Entry 5UZ4 (electron microscopy, 5.80 A resolution (low resolution: residue-level contacts below are approximate; hydrogen-bond / salt-bridge calls are withheld)); this record covers chains A and N of the 21 polymer chains in the assembly.

[Chain A]
Molecule: 16S ribosomal RNA
Organism: Escherichia coli
Sequence (1527 nucleotides; numbered 6 to 1532; the number before each row is that of its first residue):
     6 GAAGAGUUUG AUCAUGGCUC AGAUUGAACG CUGGCGGCAG GCCUAACACA UGCAAGUCGA
    66 ACGGUAACAG GAAGAAGCUU GCUUCUUUGC UGACGAGUGG CGGACGGGUG AGUAAUGUCU
   126 GGGAAACUGC CUGAUGGAGG GGGAUAACUA CUGGAAACGG UAGCUAAUAC CGCAUAACGU
   186 CGCAAGACCA AAGAGGGGGA CCUUCGGGCC UCUUGCCAUC GGAUGUGCCC AGAUGGGAUU
   246 AGCUAGUAGG UGGGGUAACG GCUCACCUAG GCGACGAUCC CUAGCUGGUC UGAGAGGAUG
   306 ACCAGCCACA CUGGAACUGA GACACGGUCC AGACUCCUAC GGGAGGCAGC AGUGGGGAAU
   366 AUUGCACAAU GGGCGCAAGC CUGAUGCAGC CAUGCCGCGU GUAUGAAGAA GGCCUUCGGG
   426 UUGUAAAGUA CUUUCAGCGG GGAGGAAGGG AGUAAAGUUA AUACCUUUGC UCAUUGACGU
   486 UACCCGCAGA AGAAGCACCG GCUAACUCCG UGCCAGCAGC CGCGGUAAUA CGGAGGGUGC
   546 AAGCGUUAAU CGGAAUUACU GGGCGUAAAG CGCACGCAGG CGGUUUGUUA AGUCAGAUGU
   606 GAAAUCCCCG GGCUCAACCU GGGAACUGCA UCUGAUACUA GCAAGCUUGA GUCUCGUAGA
   666 GGGGGGUAGA AUUCCAGGUG UAGCGGUGAA AUGCGUAGAG AUCUGGAGGA AUACCGGUGG
   726 CGAAGGCGGC CCCCUGGACG AAGACUGACG CUCAGGUGCG AAAGCGUGGG GAGCAAACAG
   786 GAUUAGAUAC CCUGGUAGUC CACGCCGUAA ACGAUGUCGA CUUGGAGGUU GUGCCCUUGA
   846 GGCGUGGCUU CCGGAGCUAA CGCGUUAAGU CGACCGCCUG GGGAGUACGG CCGCAAGGUU
   906 AAAACUCAAA UGAAUUGACG GGGGCCCGCA CAAGCGGUGG AGCAUGUGGU UUAAUUCGAU
   966 GCAACGCGAA GAACCUUACC UGGUCUUGAC AUCCACGGAA GUUUUCAGAG AUGAGAAUGU
  1026 GCCUUCGGGA ACCGUGAGAC AGGUGCUGCA UGGCUGUCGU CAGCUCGUGU UGUGAAAUGU
  1086 UGGGUUAAGU CCCGCAACGA GCGCAACCCU UAUCCUUUGU UGCCAGCGGU CCGGCCGGGA
  1146 ACUCAAAGGA GACUGCCAGU GAUAAACUGG AGGAAGGUGG GGAUGACGUC AAGUCAUCAU
  1206 GGCCCUUACG ACCAGGGCUA CACACGUGCU ACAAUGGCGC AUACAAAGAG AAGCGACCUC
  1266 GCGAGAGCAA GCGGACCUCA UAAAGUGCGU CGUAGUCCGG AUUGGAGUCU GCAACUCGAC
  1326 UCCAUGAAGU CGGAAUCGCU AGUAAUCGUG GAUCAGAAUG CCACGGUGAA UACGUUCCCG
  1386 GGCCUUGUAC ACACCGCCCG UCACACCAUG GGAGUGGGUU GCAAAAGAAG UAGGUAGCUU
  1446 AACCUUCGGG AGGGCGCUUA CCACUUUGUG AUUCAUGACU GGGGUGAAGU CGUAACAAGG
  1506 UAACCGUAGG GGAACCUGCG GUUGGAU
Covalently attached groups: covalent link G31-C48, A65-C381, G258-C269, G447-C488, G774-C806, G1222-C1322, G1356-C1367; covalent link U49-U365, U1091-U1095, G1419-U1481; covalent link G61-G107, A66-G104, A71-G100, C770-G809, A780-G803, A790-G1497, A1000-G1041, U1085-G1094, A1117-G1156, U1118-G1156, A1213-G1215, A1256-G1278, U1264-G1272, C1443-G1459, U1445-G1457; covalent link G257-A270, G714-A777, A715-A777, G812-A901, G927-A1503, G976-A1362, A1261-A1275
Sequence notes: conflict A645 (G61656 in 1095872043)

[Chain N]
Molecule: 30S ribosomal protein S14
Organism: Escherichia coli
UniProt: B7MCS2 (RS14_ECO45); residues 0-100 here correspond to UniProt positions 1-101 (UniProt number = residue number + 1)
Chain sequence (101 residues; each row starts with the number of its first residue; numbering starts at 0):
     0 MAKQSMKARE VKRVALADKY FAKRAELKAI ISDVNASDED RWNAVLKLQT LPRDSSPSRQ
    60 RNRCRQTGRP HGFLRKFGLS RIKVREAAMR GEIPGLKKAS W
Disordered / not traced: 0, 99-100

[Chain A / chain N interface]
Residue-residue contacts (77; chain A residue first):
  G973(A) with Arg80(N)
  A974(A) with Arg68(N); His70(N); Arg80(N)
  A975(A) with Gly71(N); Phe72(N)
  G976(A) with His70(N); Gly71(N); Phe72(N)
  C979(A) with Arg52(N); Ser57(N); Arg58(N)
  C980(A) with Arg8(N); Arg12(N); Ser57(N); Arg58(N); Gln59(N); Arg60(N)
  U981(A) with Met5(N); Arg8(N); Arg12(N); Arg60(N); Arg62(N); Pro69(N)
  U982(A) with Met5(N); Arg8(N); Arg62(N); Pro69(N)
  A983(A) with Met5(N); Arg8(N)
  A994(A) with Gln3(N); Ala7(N); Lys11(N)
  C995(A) with Gln3(N); Ala7(N); Lys11(N)
  G1006(A) with Lys18(N)
  U1007(A) with Lys18(N); Tyr19(N)
  U1008(A) with Tyr19(N)
  G1047(A) with Gln3(N)
  G1048(A) with Lys2(N); Gln3(N)
  U1049(A) with Lys2(N)
  U1060(A) with Arg84(N)
  A1188(A) with Lys97(N)
  U1189(A) with Lys97(N)
  U1202(A) with Thr66(N); Gly67(N); Arg68(N); Arg80(N); Ile81(N); Lys82(N)
  C1203(A) with Ala1(N); Thr66(N)
  G1215(A) with Lys2(N)
  A1216(A) with Lys2(N); Ser4(N)
  C1217(A) with Ser4(N)
  C1218(A) with Arg8(N); Arg52(N)
  A1219(A) with Arg52(N)
  G1272(A) with Asp32(N)
  C1317(A) with Phe20(N); Gln48(N); Arg58(N)
  A1318(A) with Ser57(N)
  U1358(A) with Phe72(N); Leu73(N); Arg74(N)
  C1359(A) with Arg60(N); Asn61(N); Phe72(N); Arg74(N)
  A1360(A) with Pro56(N); Ser57(N); Arg74(N)
Other interface residues (no listed pair), chain A (39 interface residues in all): A977, A1016, C1059, G1220, G1316, A1357
Other interface residues (no listed pair), chain N (40 interface residues in all): Asp53, Ser55, Lys75, Ala98

[In short]
The interface between chain A and chain N involves 39 residues on one side and 40 on the other.
Chain A is 16S ribosomal RNA and chain N is 30S ribosomal protein S14, both from Escherichia coli; the
structure, The cryo-EM structure of YjeQ bound to the 30S subunit suggests a fidelity checkpoint function for
..., was determined by electron microscopy.
